Entry 3S6I (X-ray diffraction, 2.28 A resolution); this record covers chains A and B of the 3 polymer chains in the assembly.

Chain A:
Molecule: DNA-3-methyladenine glycosylase 1
From: Schizosaccharomyces pombe
Notes: EC 3.2.2.21
UniProt: Q92383 (MAG1_SCHPO); residues 1-228 here = UniProt positions 1-228
Chain sequence (228 residues; row label = number of the first residue in the row):
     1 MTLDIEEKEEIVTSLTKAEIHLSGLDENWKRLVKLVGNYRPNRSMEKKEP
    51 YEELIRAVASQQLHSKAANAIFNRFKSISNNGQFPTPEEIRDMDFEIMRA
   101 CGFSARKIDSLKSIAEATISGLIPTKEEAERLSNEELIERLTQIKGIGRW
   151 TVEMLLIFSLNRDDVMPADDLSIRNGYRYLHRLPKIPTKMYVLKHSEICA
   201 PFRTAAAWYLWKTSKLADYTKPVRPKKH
Unresolved in the structure: 1-15, 222-228
Curated features (UniProtKB/Swiss-Prot):
  - active site: Asp170 (Proton acceptor)
  - site: Trp150 (Determinant for substrate specificity and/or activity)
Bound ions: Na+: Thr142, Ile144, Ile147 (shared with DC10(B) of chain B)
From the paper describing this entry:
  - binding site for the 11-nt DNA strand (chain B): Gln62, His64
  - binding site for the 11-nt DNA strand: Leu63, His64
  - mutagenesis - Q62A, L63A, D170N, S172G: decreased catalytic activity on epsilonA
  - mutagenesis - Q62A, L63A, D170N: decreased catalytic activity on 7mG
  - specificity-determining residues: His64
  - mutagenesis - H64S: increased catalytic activity on epsilonA
  - mutagenesis - H64S, F158S/S159G: unchanged catalytic activity on 7mG
  - mutagenesis - F158S/S159G: unchanged catalytic activity on epsilonA
  - catalytic residues: Asp170
  - contacts within the chain: Asp170-Ser172 (hydrogen bond)

Chain B:
Molecule: 11-nt DNA strand
Sequence (11 nucleotides; numbered 1 to 11; the number before each row is that of its first residue):
     1 TGTCCAXGTCT
Modified residues: 3DR (1',2'-dideoxyribofuranose-5'-phosphate) at position 7
Bound ions: Na+: DC10 (shared with Thr142(A), Ile144(A), Ile147(A) of chain A)

Chain A / chain B interface:
Pairs across the interface (29):
  Ser60(A) with 3DR_7(B), sugar contact
  Gln61(A) with DG8(B), sugar contact; DT9(B), sugar contact
  Gln62(A) with DA6(B), sugar contact; 3DR_7(B), hydrogen bond to the phosphate; DG8(B), hydrogen bond to the sugar
  Leu63(A) with DA6(B), base contact; 3DR_7(B), sugar contact
  His64(A) with DA6(B), hydrogen bond to the base; 3DR_7(B), phosphate contact
  Ile144(A) with DC10(B), phosphate contact
  Lys145(A) with DC10(B), phosphate contact
  Gly146(A) with DT9(B), sugar contact; DC10(B), hydrogen bond to the phosphate
  Ile147(A) with DT9(B), phosphate contact; DC10(B), hydrogen bond to the phosphate
  Gly148(A) with DT9(B), hydrogen bond to the phosphate
  Arg149(A) with DT9(B), phosphate contact
  Trp150(A) with 3DR_7(B), sugar contact; DG8(B), phosphate contact; DT9(B), phosphate contact
  Thr151(A) with DG8(B), phosphate contact; DT9(B), hydrogen bond to the phosphate
  Asp170(A) with 3DR_7(B), sugar contact; DG8(B), phosphate contact
  Leu171(A) with DA6(B), phosphate contact; 3DR_7(B), sugar contact; DG8(B), hydrogen bond to the phosphate
  Ser172(A) with 3DR_7(B), hydrogen bond to the sugar
Interface residues without a listed pair, chain A (18 interface residues in all): Ser65, Asp169

Summary:
18 residues of chain A face 5 of chain B across their interface, with 9 hydrogen bonds. Polar contacts include
His64(A)-DA6(B), Gln62(A)-DG8(B) and Ser172(A)-3DR_7(B). From the paper: the catalytic residue Asp170(A);
Q62A, L63A and D170N of chain A, among others, reduce catalytic activity on epsilonA; 6 substitutions were
tested in all.
Chain A is DNA-3-methyladenine glycosylase 1 (Schizosaccharomyces pombe) and chain B is an 11-nt DNA strand;
the structure, Schizosaccaromyces pombe 3-methyladenine DNA glycosylase (Mag1) in complex with abasic-DNA, was
determined by X-ray diffraction.
